Entry 8ZAL (electron microscopy, 3.11 A resolution); this record covers chains D and G of the 10 polymer chains in the assembly.

[Chain D]
Molecule: Multidrug export protein EmrA
From: Escherichia coli K-12
UniProtKB: P27303 (EMRA_ECOLI); numbering as in UniProt (aligned over 47-390)
Sequence (344 residues; numbered 47 to 390; the number before each row is that of its first residue):
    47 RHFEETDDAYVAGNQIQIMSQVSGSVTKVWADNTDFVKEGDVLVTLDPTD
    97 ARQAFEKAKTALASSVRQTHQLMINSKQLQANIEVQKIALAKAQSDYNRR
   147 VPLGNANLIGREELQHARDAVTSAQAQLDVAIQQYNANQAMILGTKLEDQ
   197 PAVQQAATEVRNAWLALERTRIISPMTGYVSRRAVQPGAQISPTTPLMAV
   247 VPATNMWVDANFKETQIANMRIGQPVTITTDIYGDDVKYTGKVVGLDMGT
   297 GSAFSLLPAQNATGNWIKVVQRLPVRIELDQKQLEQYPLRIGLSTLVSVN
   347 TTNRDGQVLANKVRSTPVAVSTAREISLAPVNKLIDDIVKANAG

[Chain G]
Molecule: Outer membrane protein TolC
From: Escherichia coli K-12
UniProtKB: P02930 (TOLC_ECOLI); residues 1-428 here correspond to UniProt positions 23-450 (UniProt number = residue number + 22)
Sequence (428 residues; each row starts with the number of its first residue):
     1 ENLMQVYQQARLSNPELRKSAADRDAAFEKINEARSPLLPQLGLGADYTY
    51 SNGYRDANGINSNATSASLQLTQSIFDMSKWRALTLQEKAAGIQDVTYQT
   101 DQQTLILNTATAYFNVLNAIDVLSYTQAQKEAIYRQLDQTTQRFNVGLVA
   151 ITDVQNARAQYDTVLANELTARNNLDNAVEQLRQITGNYYPELAALNVEN
   201 FKTDKPQPVNALLKEAEKRNLSLLQARLSQDLAREQIRQAQDGHLPTLDL
   251 TASTGISDTSYSGSKTRGAAGTQYDDSNMGQNKVGLSFSLPIYQGGMVNS
   301 QVKQAQYNFVGASEQLESAHRSVVQTVRSSFNNINASISSINAYKQAVVS
   351 AQSSLDAMEAGYSVGTRTIVDVLDATTTLYNAKQELANARYNYLINQLNI
   401 KSALGTLNEQDLLALNNALSKPVSTNPE
Differences from the reference sequence: engineered mutation L169 (Val191 in P02930)

[How chain D and chain G interact]
Pairs across the interface (6):
  N153(D) with I151(G)
  L154(D) with A150(G)
  R157(D) with N145(G); V146(G), hydrogen bond (side chain-backbone); G147(G)
  E158(D) with L148(G)
Other interface residues (no listed pair), chain D (5 interface residues in all): G156
Other interface residues (no listed pair), chain G (8 interface residues in all): F144, V149

[Overview]
5 residues of chain D face 8 of chain G across their interface; the contacts include 1 hydrogen bond. Its one
hydrogen-bonded contact is R157(D)-V146(G).
Here chain D is Multidrug export protein EmrA and chain G is Outer membrane protein TolC, both from
Escherichia coli K-12. Entry 8ZAL (EmrAB-TolC MFS-type tripartite multidrug efflux pump EA) was determined by
electron microscopy.
